Entry 7OS0 (X-ray diffraction, 2.20 A resolution); this record covers chains A and F.

Chain A:
Protein: Cas13a
Source organism: Rhodobacter capsulatus SB 1003
UniProt: D5AUW0 (D5AUW0_RHOCB); numbering as in UniProt (aligned over 1-1285)
Sequence (1304 residues; numbered 1 to 1304; the number before each row is that of its first residue):
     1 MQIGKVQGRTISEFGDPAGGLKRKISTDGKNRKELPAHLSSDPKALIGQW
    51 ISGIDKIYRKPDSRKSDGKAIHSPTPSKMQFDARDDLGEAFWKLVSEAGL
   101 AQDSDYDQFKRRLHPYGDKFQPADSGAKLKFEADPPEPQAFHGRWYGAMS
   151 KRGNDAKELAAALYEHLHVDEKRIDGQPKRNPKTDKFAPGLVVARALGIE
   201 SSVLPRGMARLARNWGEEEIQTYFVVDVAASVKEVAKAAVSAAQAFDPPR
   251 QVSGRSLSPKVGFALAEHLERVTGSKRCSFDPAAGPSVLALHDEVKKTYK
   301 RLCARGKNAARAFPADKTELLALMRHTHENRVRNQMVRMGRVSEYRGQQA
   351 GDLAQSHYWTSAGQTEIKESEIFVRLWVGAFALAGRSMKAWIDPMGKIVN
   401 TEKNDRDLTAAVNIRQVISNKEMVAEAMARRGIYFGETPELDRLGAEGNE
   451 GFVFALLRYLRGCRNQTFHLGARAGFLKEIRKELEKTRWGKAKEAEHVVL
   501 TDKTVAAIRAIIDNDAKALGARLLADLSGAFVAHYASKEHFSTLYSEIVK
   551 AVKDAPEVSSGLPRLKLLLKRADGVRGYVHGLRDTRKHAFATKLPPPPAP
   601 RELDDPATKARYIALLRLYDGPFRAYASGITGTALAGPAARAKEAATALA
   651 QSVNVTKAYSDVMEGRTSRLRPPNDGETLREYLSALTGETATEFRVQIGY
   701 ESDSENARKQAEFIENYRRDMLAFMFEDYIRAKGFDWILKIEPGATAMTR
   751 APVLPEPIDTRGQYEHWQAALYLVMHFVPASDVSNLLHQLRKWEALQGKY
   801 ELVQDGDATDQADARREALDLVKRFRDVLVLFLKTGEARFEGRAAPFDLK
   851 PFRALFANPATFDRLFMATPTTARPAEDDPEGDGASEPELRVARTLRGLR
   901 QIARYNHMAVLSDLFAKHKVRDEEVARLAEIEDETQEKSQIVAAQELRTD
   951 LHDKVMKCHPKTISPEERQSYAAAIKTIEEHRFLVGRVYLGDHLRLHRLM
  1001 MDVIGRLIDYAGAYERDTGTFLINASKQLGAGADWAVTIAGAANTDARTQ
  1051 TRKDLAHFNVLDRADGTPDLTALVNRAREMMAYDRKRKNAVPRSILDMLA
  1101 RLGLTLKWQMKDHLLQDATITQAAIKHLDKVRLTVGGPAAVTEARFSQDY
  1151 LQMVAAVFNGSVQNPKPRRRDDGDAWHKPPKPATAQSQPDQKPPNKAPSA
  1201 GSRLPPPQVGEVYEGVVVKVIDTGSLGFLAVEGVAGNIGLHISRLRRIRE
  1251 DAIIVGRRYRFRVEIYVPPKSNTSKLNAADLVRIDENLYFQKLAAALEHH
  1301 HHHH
Not modelled in the structure: 65-73, 399-403, 804-810, 870-884, 1167-1304
Differences from the reference sequence: expression tag (1286-1304)
Reported in the primary citation:
  - catalytic residues: Arg464, His469, Arg1052, His1057
  - conformationally variable residues: His469
  - binding site for crRNA (chain F): Arg23, Lys179, Lys276 to Ser279, Asp293, Ser684, Arg695, His788
  - mutagenesis - R1085A, H1113A: abolished catalytic activity on pre-crRNA
  - mutagenesis - N1089A: decreased catalytic activity on pre-crRNA
  - catalytic residues: Arg1085, Asn1089, His1113 (proposed by the authors, not directly observed)

Chain F:
Molecule: crRNA
Source organism: Rhodobacter capsulatus SB 1003
Sequence (54 nucleotides; numbered 1 to 54; the number before each row is that of its first residue):
     1 GCCUCACAUCACCGCCAAGACGACGGCGGACUGAACCUUCAUUACCUCUG
    51 UUUG
Not modelled in the structure: 1-6

Chain A / chain F interface:
Pairs across the interface (214):
  Met1(A) - G28(F)  phosphate contact
  Met1(A) - G29(F)  phosphate contact
  Gln2(A) - G28(F)  hydrogen bond to the phosphate
  Ile3(A) - G28(F)  hydrogen bond to the phosphate
  Lys5(A) - U53(F)  salt bridge to the phosphate
  Lys5(A) - G54(F)  salt bridge to the phosphate
  Arg9(A) - A30(F)  salt bridge to the phosphate
  Thr10(A) - G28(F)  phosphate contact
  Thr10(A) - G29(F)  hydrogen bond to the phosphate
  Thr10(A) - C31(F)  hydrogen bond to the base
  Ser12(A) - C31(F)  base contact
  Arg23(A) - G28(F)  hydrogen bond to the sugar
  Arg23(A) - C31(F)  hydrogen bond to the base
  Lys56(A) - G26(F)  phosphate contact
  Ser63(A) - U53(F)  hydrogen bond to the base
  Ser63(A) - G54(F)  hydrogen bond to the sugar
  Arg64(A) - G54(F)  hydrogen bond to the phosphate
  Pro115(A) - U52(F)  sugar contact
  Arg144(A) - C24(F)  phosphate contact
  Arg144(A) - G25(F)  salt bridge to the phosphate
  Trp145(A) - G25(F)  sugar contact
  Trp145(A) - G26(F)  hydrogen bond to the phosphate
  Arg173(A) - C21(F)  salt bridge to the phosphate
  Arg173(A) - G22(F)  phosphate contact
  Arg173(A) - A23(F)  phosphate contact
  Ile174(A) - C24(F)  sugar contact
  Ile174(A) - G25(F)  sugar contact
  Lys179(A) - A18(F)  phosphate contact
  Lys179(A) - A23(F)  hydrogen bond to the base
  Lys179(A) - G25(F)  base contact
  Arg180(A) - C16(F)  sugar contact
  Arg180(A) - A17(F)  salt bridge to the phosphate
  Arg180(A) - G19(F)  phosphate contact
  Asn181(A) - G19(F)  hydrogen bond to the phosphate
  Asn181(A) - A20(F)  hydrogen bond to the phosphate
  Lys183(A) - G19(F)  base contact
  Leu191(A) - G26(F)  sugar contact
  Ala194(A) - C16(F)  sugar contact
  Arg195(A) - G26(F)  hydrogen bond to the phosphate
  Arg195(A) - C27(F)  salt bridge to the phosphate
  Gly198(A) - C15(F)  hydrogen bond to the sugar
  Gly198(A) - C16(F)  sugar contact
  Ile199(A) - C27(F)  sugar contact
  Ile199(A) - G28(F)  sugar contact
  Ser201(A) - C15(F)  hydrogen bond to the sugar
  Ser201(A) - C16(F)  sugar contact
  Ser202(A) - G14(F)  base contact
  Ser202(A) - C15(F)  hydrogen bond to the sugar
  Val203(A) - G14(F)  hydrogen bond to the sugar
  Leu204(A) - C31(F)  phosphate contact
  Leu204(A) - U32(F)  phosphate contact
  Pro205(A) - G14(F)  sugar contact
  Arg210(A) - C15(F)  salt bridge to the phosphate
  Arg210(A) - C16(F)  salt bridge to the phosphate
  Leu211(A) - G14(F)  phosphate contact
  Arg255(A) - G26(F)  salt bridge to the phosphate
  Ser258(A) - C24(F)  sugar contact
  Ser258(A) - G25(F)  hydrogen bond to the phosphate
  Pro259(A) - C24(F)  sugar contact
  Pro259(A) - G25(F)  phosphate contact
  Gly262(A) - C24(F)  sugar contact
  Phe263(A) - C24(F)  base contact
  Ala266(A) - G22(F)  phosphate contact
  Ala266(A) - C24(F)  base contact
  Ser275(A) - C21(F)  hydrogen bond to the base
  Lys276(A) - C21(F)  hydrogen bond to the base
  Lys276(A) - G22(F)  base contact
  Arg277(A) - A20(F)  hydrogen bond to the sugar
  Arg277(A) - C21(F)  hydrogen bond to the base
  Arg277(A) - G22(F)  base contact
  Cys278(A) - A18(F)  base contact
  Cys278(A) - G22(F)  hydrogen bond to the base
  Ser279(A) - A18(F)  base contact
  Ser279(A) - A20(F)  base contact
  Ser279(A) - G22(F)  hydrogen bond to the base
  Asp293(A) - A17(F)  hydrogen bond to the base
  Lys296(A) - A23(F)  hydrogen bond to the sugar
  Lys296(A) - C24(F)  salt bridge to the phosphate
  Lys300(A) - C15(F)  base contact
  Lys300(A) - G25(F)  hydrogen bond to the base
  Lys300(A) - G26(F)  hydrogen bond to the base
  Ala304(A) - A11(F)  phosphate contact
  Arg305(A) - A11(F)  phosphate contact
  Gly306(A) - A11(F)  hydrogen bond to the phosphate
  Lys307(A) - C10(F)  salt bridge to the phosphate
  Lys307(A) - A11(F)  phosphate contact
  Arg311(A) - A8(F)  salt bridge to the phosphate
  Arg311(A) - U9(F)  hydrogen bond to the base
  Asn330(A) - C12(F)  hydrogen bond to the phosphate
  Asn330(A) - C13(F)  hydrogen bond to the phosphate
  Arg331(A) - C13(F)  phosphate contact
  Arg331(A) - G14(F)  salt bridge to the phosphate
  Asn334(A) - C12(F)  sugar contact
  Asn334(A) - C13(F)  sugar contact
  Arg338(A) - C13(F)  hydrogen bond to the sugar
  Arg338(A) - U32(F)  salt bridge to the phosphate
  Arg341(A) - G33(F)  salt bridge to the phosphate
  Ser361(A) - C31(F)  base contact
  Gln364(A) - C31(F)  sugar contact
  Thr365(A) - A30(F)  hydrogen bond to the sugar
  Lys368(A) - A30(F)  hydrogen bond to the phosphate
  Lys368(A) - C31(F)  salt bridge to the phosphate
  Glu369(A) - A30(F)  base contact
  Arg375(A) - A34(F)  salt bridge to the phosphate
  Asp526(A) - A41(F)  base contact
  Leu562(A) - U38(F)  sugar contact
  Pro563(A) - U38(F)  phosphate contact
  Arg564(A) - U38(F)  hydrogen bond to the phosphate
  Arg564(A) - U39(F)  salt bridge to the phosphate
  Leu567(A) - U38(F)  phosphate contact
  Arg571(A) - U49(F)  sugar contact
  Arg571(A) - G50(F)  salt bridge to the phosphate
  Gly574(A) - C48(F)  hydrogen bond to the sugar
  Gly574(A) - U49(F)  phosphate contact
  Tyr578(A) - C48(F)  hydrogen bond to the sugar
  Tyr578(A) - U49(F)  base contact
  Ala599(A) - C45(F)  phosphate contact
  Pro600(A) - U43(F)  phosphate contact
  Leu603(A) - A41(F)  phosphate contact
  Lys609(A) - A41(F)  base contact
  Ile613(A) - A41(F)  base contact
  Leu616(A) - C40(F)  phosphate contact
  Leu616(A) - A41(F)  phosphate contact
  Arg617(A) - C40(F)  salt bridge to the phosphate
  Arg617(A) - A41(F)  salt bridge to the phosphate
  Asp620(A) - U39(F)  phosphate contact
  Asp620(A) - C40(F)  phosphate contact
  Leu649(A) - U49(F)  phosphate contact
  Leu649(A) - G50(F)  phosphate contact
  Ala650(A) - G50(F)  sugar contact
  Ala650(A) - U51(F)  sugar contact
  Val653(A) - U49(F)  base contact
  Val653(A) - G50(F)  sugar contact
  Asn654(A) - G50(F)  hydrogen bond to the base
  Asn654(A) - U51(F)  base contact
  Lys657(A) - U51(F)  base contact
  Met663(A) - U51(F)  sugar contact
  Glu664(A) - U51(F)  phosphate contact
  Gly665(A) - U51(F)  phosphate contact
  Arg666(A) - U51(F)  salt bridge to the phosphate
  Arg666(A) - U52(F)  phosphate contact
  Ser684(A) - A30(F)  hydrogen bond to the base
  Ala685(A) - A30(F)  base contact
  Thr687(A) - A30(F)  base contact
  Gly688(A) - A30(F)  base contact
  Thr690(A) - C36(F)  sugar contact
  Ala691(A) - A30(F)  sugar contact
  Ala691(A) - A35(F)  base contact
  Thr692(A) - A30(F)  hydrogen bond to the phosphate
  Phe694(A) - A35(F)  sugar contact
  Phe694(A) - C36(F)  sugar contact
  Arg695(A) - C31(F)  salt bridge to the phosphate
  Arg695(A) - U32(F)  hydrogen bond to the base
  Arg695(A) - G33(F)  hydrogen bond to the base
  Arg695(A) - A34(F)  base contact
  Gln697(A) - G54(F)  base contact
  Ile698(A) - C10(F)  sugar contact
  Tyr700(A) - G54(F)  stacking on the base
  Ser702(A) - C10(F)  hydrogen bond to the phosphate
  Arg708(A) - C36(F)  sugar contact
  Glu715(A) - C37(F)  sugar contact
  Ala780(A) - U39(F)  base contact
  Ser781(A) - U39(F)  base contact
  Ser784(A) - U39(F)  hydrogen bond to the sugar
  Asn785(A) - U38(F)  base contact
  His788(A) - C37(F)  hydrogen bond to the base
  His788(A) - U38(F)  sugar contact
  Lys792(A) - C37(F)  hydrogen bond to the base
  Leu796(A) - A30(F)  base contact
  Leu833(A) - U39(F)  base contact
  Arg894(A) - U42(F)  sugar contact
  Arg948(A) - C45(F)  hydrogen bond to the phosphate
  Arg948(A) - C46(F)  salt bridge to the phosphate
  His952(A) - U47(F)  salt bridge to the phosphate
  Met956(A) - U47(F)  base contact
  Pro960(A) - U47(F)  base contact
  Arg982(A) - A44(F)  salt bridge to the phosphate
  Arg982(A) - C45(F)  hydrogen bond to the base
  Arg995(A) - U43(F)  base contact
  Arg998(A) - U43(F)  hydrogen bond to the base
  Arg1006(A) - A34(F)  salt bridge to the phosphate
  Arg1006(A) - A35(F)  salt bridge to the phosphate
  Tyr1010(A) - A34(F)  sugar contact
  Arg1085(A) - C12(F)  sugar contact
  Lys1086(A) - C12(F)  sugar contact
  Lys1086(A) - U32(F)  base contact
  Lys1086(A) - G33(F)  hydrogen bond to the sugar
  Arg1087(A) - G33(F)  salt bridge to the phosphate
  Asn1089(A) - A8(F)  hydrogen bond to the sugar
  Asn1089(A) - U9(F)  phosphate contact
  Asn1089(A) - A11(F)  hydrogen bond to the sugar
  Ala1090(A) - A34(F)  sugar contact
  Pro1092(A) - A8(F)  sugar contact
  Arg1093(A) - U9(F)  hydrogen bond to the phosphate
  Arg1093(A) - C10(F)  salt bridge to the phosphate
  Ser1094(A) - A34(F)  hydrogen bond to the phosphate
  Ser1094(A) - A35(F)  hydrogen bond to the phosphate
  Leu1096(A) - U9(F)  sugar contact
  Arg1101(A) - C36(F)  salt bridge to the phosphate
  Arg1101(A) - C37(F)  salt bridge to the phosphate
  Trp1108(A) - A8(F)  hydrogen bond to the base
  Met1110(A) - A8(F)  base contact
  Leu1115(A) - A8(F)  base contact
  Ile1125(A) - C45(F)  base contact
  Ile1125(A) - C46(F)  sugar contact
  Lys1126(A) - C46(F)  phosphate contact
  His1127(A) - C45(F)  hydrogen bond to the sugar
  His1127(A) - C46(F)  sugar contact
  His1127(A) - U47(F)  phosphate contact
  Leu1128(A) - U47(F)  hydrogen bond to the phosphate
  Asp1129(A) - U47(F)  hydrogen bond to the phosphate
  Glu1143(A) - C45(F)  hydrogen bond to the sugar
  Arg1145(A) - C45(F)  base contact
  Arg1145(A) - C46(F)  base contact
Other interface residues (no listed pair), chain A (159 interface residues in all): Ser52, Lys60, Arg112, Pro182, Lys297, Arg301, Thr327, Gly529, Ala530, Gly561, Val575, Gly577, Arg601, Tyr612, Arg624, Ser704, Arg1078, Lys1088, Gln1109

Summary:
159 residues of chain A face 47 of chain F across their interface, with 62 hydrogen bonds, 33 salt bridges and
1 aromatic stacking contact. Polar pairs include Thr10(A)-C31(F), Arg23(A)-C31(F) and Ser63(A)-U53(F). The
paper reports catalytic residues Arg464(A), His469(A) and Arg1052(A) among others; R1085A and H1113A of chain
A abolish catalytic activity on pre-crRNA.
Here chain A is Cas13a and chain F is crRNA, both from Rhodobacter capsulatus SB 1003. Entry 7OS0 (Structure
of the Rhodobacter capsulatus Cas13a-crRNA binary complex) was determined by X-ray diffraction.
